Entry 9N82 (electron microscopy, 3.30 A resolution); this record covers chains A and J of the 18 polymer chains in the assembly.

# Chain A
Molecule: X-ray repair cross-complementing protein 6
Source organism: Homo sapiens
Notes: EC 3.6.4.-, 4.2.99.-
Reference sequence: P12956 (XRCC6_HUMAN); numbering as in UniProt (aligned over 1-609)
Chain sequence (612 residues; row label = number of the first residue in the row; numbers below 1 keep their minus sign (Gly-2 is residue -2)):
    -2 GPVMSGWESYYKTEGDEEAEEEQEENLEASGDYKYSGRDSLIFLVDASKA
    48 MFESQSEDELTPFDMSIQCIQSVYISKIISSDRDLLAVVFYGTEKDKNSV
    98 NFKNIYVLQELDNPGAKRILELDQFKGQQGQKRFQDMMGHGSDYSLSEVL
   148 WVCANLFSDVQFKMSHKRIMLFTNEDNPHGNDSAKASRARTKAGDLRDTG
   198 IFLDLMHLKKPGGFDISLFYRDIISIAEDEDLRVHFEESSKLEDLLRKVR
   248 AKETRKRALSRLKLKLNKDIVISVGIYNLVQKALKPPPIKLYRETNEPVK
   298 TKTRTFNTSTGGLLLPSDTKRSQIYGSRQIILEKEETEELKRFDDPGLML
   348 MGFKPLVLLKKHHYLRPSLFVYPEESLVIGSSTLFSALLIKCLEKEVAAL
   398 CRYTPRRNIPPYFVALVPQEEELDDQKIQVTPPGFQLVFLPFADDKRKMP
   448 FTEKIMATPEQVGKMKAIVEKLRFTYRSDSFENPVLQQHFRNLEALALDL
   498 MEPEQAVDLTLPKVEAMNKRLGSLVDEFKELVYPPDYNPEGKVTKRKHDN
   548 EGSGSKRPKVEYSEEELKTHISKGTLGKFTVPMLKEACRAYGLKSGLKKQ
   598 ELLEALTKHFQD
Not modelled in the structure: -2 to 0, 11-32, 539-609
Construct notes: expression tag (-2 to 0)
UniProt features mapped onto this chain:
  - region: Val578 to Glu583 (Interaction with BAX)
  - active site: Lys31 (Schiff-base intermediate with DNA)
  - modified residue: Ser2 (N-acetylserine), Ser6 (Phosphoserine), Ser27 (Phosphoserine), Lys31 (N6-acetyllysine), Ser51 (Phosphoserine), Ser306 (Phosphoserine), Lys317 (N6-acetyllysine), Lys331 (N6-acetyllysine), Lys338 (N6-acetyllysine), Thr455 (Phosphothreonine), Lys461 (N6-acetyllysine), Ser477 (Phosphoserine), Ser520 (Phosphoserine), Lys539 (N6-acetyllysine), Lys542 (N6-acetyllysine), Lys544 (N6-acetyllysine), Ser550 (Phosphoserine), Lys553 (N6-acetyllysine), Lys556 (N6-acetyllysine), Ser560 (Phosphoserine) and 1 more in UniProt
  - cross-link (Glycyl lysine isopeptide (Lys-Gly)): Lys287 (interchain with G-Cter in SUMO2), Lys317 (interchain with G-Cter in SUMO2), Lys556 (interchain with G-Cter in SUMO2)
  - mutagenesis: Lys31 (K31A: Diminishes the ability to form a Schiff base. Abolishes adduct formation; when associated with A-160 and A-164), Lys160 (K160A: Abolishes adduct formation; when associated with A-31 and A-160), Lys164 (K164A: Abolishes adduct formation; when associated with A-31 and A-164), Lys539 (K539Q: Complete loss of suppression of BAX-induced apoptosis; K539R: No effect on suppression of BAX-induced apoptosis), Lys542 (K542Q: Complete loss of suppression of BAX-induced apoptosis; K542R: No effect on suppression of BAX-induced apoptosis), Lys544 (K544R: No effect on suppression of BAX-induced apoptosis), Lys553 (K553Q: Partial loss of suppression of BAX-induced apoptosis; K553R: No effect on suppression of BAX-induced apoptosis), Lys556 (K556R: No effect on suppression of BAX-induced apoptosis), Lys570 (K570R: Loss of methylation; loss of anti-apoptotic activity; no effect on XRCC5 stabilization)

# Chain J
Molecule: 68-nt DNA strand
Sequence (68 nucleotides; each row starts with the number of its first residue):
     1 CGCGCCCAGCTTTCCCAGCTAATAAACTAAAAACATTCGTTCACGTGAGT
    51 TCCAGTACAAGTCTGGTC
Not modelled in the structure: 1-30

# Chain A / chain J interface
Residue-residue contacts (10):
  Ser33(A) with DC53(J), phosphate contact
  Lys160(A) with DA54(J), phosphate contact
  Arg254(A) with DT50(J), hydrogen bond to the base; DT51(J), hydrogen bond to the base
  Ala255(A) with DT51(J), sugar contact
  Arg258(A) with DT51(J), salt bridge to the phosphate; DC52(J), salt bridge to the phosphate
  Pro285(A) with DG45(J), phosphate contact
  Thr300(A) with DG47(J), phosphate contact
  Arg444(A) with DT41(J), salt bridge to the phosphate
Other interface residues (no listed pair), chain A (13 interface residues in all): Gly34, Phe159, Leu256, Lys282, Arg403
Other interface residues (no listed pair), chain J (11 interface residues in all): DT40, DC44, DG49

# Summary
The interface between chain A and chain J involves 13 residues on one side and 11 on the other, with 2
hydrogen bonds and 3 salt bridges. Among the polar pairs are Arg254(A)-DT50(J), Arg254(A)-DT51(J) and
Arg258(A)-DT51(J).
Chain A is X-ray repair cross-complementing protein 6 (Homo sapiens) and chain J is a 68-nt DNA strand; the
structure, The ligation (AMP-Lys) complex in the NHEJ pathway, was determined by electron microscopy,
deposited together with 9CQ3, 9CQ6, 9CQC, 9N81 and 9N83.
